Entry 4V2V (X-ray diffraction, 2.00 A resolution); this record covers chains B and D.

# Chain B
Molecule: Lysine-specific demethylase 4A
From: Homo sapiens
Notes: EC 1.14.11.-; fragment: catalytic domain, residues 1-359
UniProt: O75164 (KDM4A_HUMAN); residues 1-359 here = UniProt positions 1-359
Sequence (381 residues; row label = number of the first residue in the row; numbers below 1 keep their minus sign (Met-21 is residue -21)):
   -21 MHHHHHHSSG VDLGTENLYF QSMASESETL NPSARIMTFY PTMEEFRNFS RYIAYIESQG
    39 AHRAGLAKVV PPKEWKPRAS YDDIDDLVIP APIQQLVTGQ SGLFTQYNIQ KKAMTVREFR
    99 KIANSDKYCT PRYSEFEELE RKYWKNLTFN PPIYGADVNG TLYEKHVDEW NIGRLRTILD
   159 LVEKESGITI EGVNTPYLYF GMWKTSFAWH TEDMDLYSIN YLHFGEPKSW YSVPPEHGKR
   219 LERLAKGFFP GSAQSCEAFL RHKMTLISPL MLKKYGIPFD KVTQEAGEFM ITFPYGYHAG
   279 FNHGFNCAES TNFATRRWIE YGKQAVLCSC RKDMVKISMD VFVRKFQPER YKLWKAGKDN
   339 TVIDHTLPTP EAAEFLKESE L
Unresolved in the structure: -21 to 6, 355-359
Sequence notes: expression tag (-21 to 0)
Ion coordination: Ni2+: His188, Glu190, His276 (together with N-oxalylglycine); Zn2+: Cys234, His240, Cys306, Cys308
Ligand contacts: N-oxalylglycine (OGA): Tyr132, Tyr177, Phe185, His188, Glu190, Ser196, Ile197, Asn198, Lys206, Trp208, Thr270, His276, Ser288
Swiss-Prot annotation at these positions:
  - binding site (2-oxoglutarate): Tyr132, Asn198, Lys206, Lys241
  - binding site (Fe cation): His188, Glu190, His276
  - binding site (Zn(2+)): Cys234, His240, Cys306, Cys308
  - modified residue: Ala2 (N-acetylalanine)
  - mutagenesis: Gly133 (G133A: Abolishes histone demethylase activity; when associated with A-138), Gly138 (G138A: Abolishes histone demethylase activity; when associated with A-138), Gly165 (G165A: Abolishes histone demethylase activity; when associated with A-165), Gly170 (G170A: Abolishes histone demethylase activity; when associated with A-165), His188 (H188A: Abolishes histone demethylase activity without affecting ability to bind H4K20me2), Ser288 to Thr289 (Displays histone demethylase activity for both dimethylated and H3-K9Me3; Abolishes histone demethylase activity)

# Chain D
Molecule: Histone H3.1T
Notes: fragment: histone h3k27me3 peptide, residues 25-29
UniProt: Q16695 (H31T_HUMAN); residues 25-29 here correspond to UniProt positions 26-30 (UniProt number = residue number + 1)
Sequence (5 residues; numbered 25 to 29; the number before each row is that of its first residue):
    25 ARKSA
Modified positions: Lys27 (n-trimethyllysine; M3L)
Swiss-Prot annotation at these positions:
  - modified residue: Arg26 (Citrulline), Lys27 (N6,N6,N6-trimethyllysine), Ser28 (ADP-ribosylserine)
What the authors report for this chain:
  - post-translational modification sites: Lys27

# Chain B / chain D interface
Pairs across the interface (20):
  Asn86(B) - Ala29(D)  hydrogen bond (side chain-backbone)
  Asp135(B) - Lys27(D)
  Asp135(B) - Ser28(D)
  Asp135(B) - Ala29(D)  hydrogen bond (side chain-backbone)
  Ile168(B) - Ala25(D)
  Glu169(B) - Ala25(D)
  Glu169(B) - Arg26(D)
  Glu169(B) - Lys27(D)  hydrogen bond (backbone-backbone)
  Gly170(B) - Lys27(D)
  Tyr175(B) - Arg26(D)
  Tyr175(B) - Lys27(D)  hydrogen bond (side chain-backbone)
  Tyr177(B) - Lys27(D)
  Glu190(B) - Lys27(D)
  Ser196(B) - Lys27(D)
  Lys241(B) - Ser28(D)  hydrogen bond (side chain-backbone)
  Ser288(B) - Lys27(D)
  Thr289(B) - Lys27(D)
  Asn290(B) - Lys27(D)
  Asp311(B) - Ala25(D)
  Val313(B) - Arg26(D)
Other interface residues (no listed pair), chain B (21 interface residues in all): Ile71, Ala134, Thr167, Val171, Asp191, Met312

# Overview
Chain B and chain D form an interface of 21 and 5 residues respectively; the contacts include 5 hydrogen
bonds. Among the polar pairs are Asn86(B)-Ala29(D), Asp135(B)-Ala29(D) and Tyr175(B)-Lys27(D). Bound to chain
B: N-oxalylglycine. The paper reports a modification site at Lys27(D).
Here chain B is Lysine-specific demethylase 4A (Homo sapiens) and chain D is Histone H3.1T. Entry 4V2V (JMJD2A
COMPLEXED WITH NI(II), NOG AND HISTONE H3K27me3 PEPTIDE (25-29) ARK(me3)SA) was determined by X-ray
diffraction (same publication as 4V2W).
